6NSA - chains A and B; structure by X-ray diffraction, 1.95 A resolution.

# Chain A
Molecule: Hemagglutinin HA1 chain
From: Influenza A virus
UniProtKB: L0HR89 (L0HR89_9INFA); residues 11-329 here correspond to UniProt positions 27-345 (UniProt number = residue number + 16)
Chain sequence (321 residues; numbered 9 to 329; the number before each row is that of its first residue):
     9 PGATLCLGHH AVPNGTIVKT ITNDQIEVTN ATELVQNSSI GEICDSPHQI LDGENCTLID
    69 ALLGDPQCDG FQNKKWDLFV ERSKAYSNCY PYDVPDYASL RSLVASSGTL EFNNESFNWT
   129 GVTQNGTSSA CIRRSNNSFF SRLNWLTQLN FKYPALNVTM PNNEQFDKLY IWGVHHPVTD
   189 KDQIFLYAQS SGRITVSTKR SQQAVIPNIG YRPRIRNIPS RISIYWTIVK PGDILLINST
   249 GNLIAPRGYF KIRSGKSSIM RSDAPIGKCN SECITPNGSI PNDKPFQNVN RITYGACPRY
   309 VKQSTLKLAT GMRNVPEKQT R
Disordered / not traced: 326-329
Construct notes: expression tag (9-10)
Disulfides: C52-C277, C64-C76, C97-C139, C281-C305
Covalent attachments: N-acetylglucosamine (NAG) linked to N22, N38, N63, N133, N246, N285; glycan linked to N165

# Chain B
Molecule: Hemagglutinin HA2 chain
From: Influenza A virus
UniProtKB: L0HR89 (L0HR89_9INFA); residues 1-176 here correspond to UniProt positions 346-521 (UniProt number = residue number + 345)
Chain sequence (176 residues; each row starts with the number of its first residue):
     1 GIFGAIAGFI ENGWEGMVDG WYGFRHQNSE GRGQAADLKS TQAAIDQING KLNRLIGKTN
    61 EKFHQIEKEF SEVEGRIQDL EKYVEDTKID LWSYNAELLV ALENQHTIDL TDSEMNKLFE
   121 KTKKQLRENA EDMGNGCFKI YHKCDNACIG SIRNGTYDHD VYRDEALNNR FQIKGV
Disordered / not traced: 1-4, 174-176
Disulfides: C144-C148
Covalent attachments: N-acetylglucosamine (NAG) linked to N154

# How chain A and chain B interact
Contacting residue pairs (141; chain A residue first):
  G10(A) with I140(B); H142(B)
  A11(A) with Q27(B); N28(B); K139(B); I140(B), hydrogen bond (backbone-backbone); H142(B); C144(B), hydrophobic
  T12(A) with I6(B); H26(B); Q27(B), hydrogen bond (backbone-backbone); F138(B)
  L13(A) with F24(B), hydrophobic; R25(B); H26(B); T122(B); C137(B); F138(B), hydrogen bond (backbone-backbone); I152(B), hydrophobic
  C14(A) with I6(B), hydrophobic; A7(B); G8(B); W14(B); G23(B); F24(B); R25(B), hydrogen bond (backbone-backbone); G136(B); C137(B), disulfide
  L15(A) with G8(B); F9(B), hydrogen bond (backbone-backbone); W14(B); G23(B); F24(B), hydrophobic; M115(B), hydrophobic; L118(B), hydrophobic; F119(B), hydrophobic; G136(B), hydrogen bond (backbone-backbone); F138(B), hydrophobic
  G16(A) with F9(B); W14(B); Y22(B); G23(B), hydrogen bond (backbone-backbone); M115(B)
  H17(A) with F9(B); G13(B); W14(B), hydrogen bond (backbone-backbone); M17(B); W21(B); Y22(B); M115(B)
  H18(A) with W14(B); M17(B); G20(B); W21(B), hydrogen bond (backbone-backbone)
  A19(A) with G13(B); W14(B), hydrogen bond (backbone-backbone); E15(B)
  V26(A) with N104(B)
  K27(A) with E97(B), salt bridge; A101(B); N104(B), hydrogen bond (backbone-side chain)
  T28(A) with A101(B); N104(B); Q105(B), hydrogen bond; I108(B)
  I29(A) with A101(B); L102(B), hydrophobic; Q105(B), hydrogen bond (backbone-side chain)
  T30(A) with Q105(B), hydrogen bond
  I34(A) with I108(B), hydrophobic
  V36(A) with I108(B), hydrophobic
  T40(A) with L52(B)
  L42(A) with I56(B), hydrophobic; V100(B), hydrophobic
  R109(A) with E67(B), salt bridge
  S110(A) with H64(B), hydrogen bond
  S114(A) with H64(B)
  K264(A) with F63(B)
  S265(A) with H64(B)
  S266(A) with H64(B), hydrogen bond
  R269(A) with E67(B), salt bridge
  N290(A) with T59(B), hydrogen bond
  D291(A) with I56(B); G57(B), hydrogen bond (backbone-backbone)
  K292(A) with T59(B)
  P293(A) with L55(B)
  F294(A) with A96(B), hydrophobic
  R299(A) with K68(B), hydrogen bond (backbone-side chain); E85(B); I89(B)
  I300(A) with K68(B)
  T301(A) with Q65(B), hydrogen bond (backbone-side chain)
  Y302(A) with K62(B); F63(B)
  G303(A) with N60(B); E61(B); K62(B), hydrogen bond (backbone-backbone)
  A304(A) with T59(B), hydrogen bond (backbone-side chain); N60(B); E61(B)
  C305(A) with T59(B); N60(B), hydrogen bond (backbone-side chain)
  P306(A) with T59(B)
  R307(A) with N60(B); W92(B)
  Y308(A) with I89(B), hydrophobic
  V309(A) with S93(B)
  K310(A) with I89(B); D90(B), salt bridge; S93(B), hydrogen bond (backbone-side chain)
  Q311(A) with S93(B), hydrogen bond (side chain-backbone); E97(B), hydrogen bond
  L314(A) with A96(B), hydrophobic; E97(B); V100(B), hydrophobic
  K315(A) with V100(B); N104(B), hydrogen bond (backbone-side chain)
  L316(A) with L52(B), hydrophobic; L55(B), hydrophobic; V100(B), hydrophobic; E103(B); N104(B)
  A317(A) with N104(B), hydrogen bond (backbone-side chain)
  T318(A) with W21(B); I48(B)
  G319(A) with T107(B)
  M320(A) with W21(B); Y22(B); T111(B)
  R321(A) with I108(B); D112(B), salt bridge
  V323(A) with E11(B); N12(B); G13(B), hydrogen bond (backbone-backbone)
  P324(A) with N12(B); E15(B)
  E325(A) with N12(B); G13(B); W14(B); E15(B), hydrogen bond (side chain-backbone); G16(B)
Other interface residues (no listed pair), chain A (61 interface residues in all): P9, V20, P21, A113, I267, E280
Other interface residues (no listed pair), chain B (68 interface residues in all): E69, K88, L99, K143, I149
Cross-chain cystine bridges: C14(A)-C137(B)

# Overview
61 residues of chain A face 68 of chain B across their interface; the contacts include 1 disulfide bond, 30
hydrogen bonds and 5 salt bridges. Polar pairs include K27(A)-E97(B), R109(A)-E67(B) and R269(A)-E67(B).
Chain A is Hemagglutinin HA1 chain and chain B is Hemagglutinin HA2 chain, both from Influenza A virus; the
structure, Crystal structure of the IVR-165 (H3N2) influenza virus hemagglutinin in complex with 3'-SLNLN, was
determined by X-ray diffraction together with 6NS9, 6NSB, 6NSC, 6NSF and 6NSG from the same study.
